Entry 5D7A (X-ray diffraction, 2.90 A resolution); this record covers chain A.

[Chain A]
Name: TRAF2 and NCK-interacting protein kinase
Source organism: Homo sapiens
Notes: EC 2.7.11.1
Reference sequence: Q9UKE5 (TNIK_HUMAN); residue numbers follow UniProt; this construct covers 11-314
Amino-acid sequence (308 residues; row label = number of the first residue in the row):
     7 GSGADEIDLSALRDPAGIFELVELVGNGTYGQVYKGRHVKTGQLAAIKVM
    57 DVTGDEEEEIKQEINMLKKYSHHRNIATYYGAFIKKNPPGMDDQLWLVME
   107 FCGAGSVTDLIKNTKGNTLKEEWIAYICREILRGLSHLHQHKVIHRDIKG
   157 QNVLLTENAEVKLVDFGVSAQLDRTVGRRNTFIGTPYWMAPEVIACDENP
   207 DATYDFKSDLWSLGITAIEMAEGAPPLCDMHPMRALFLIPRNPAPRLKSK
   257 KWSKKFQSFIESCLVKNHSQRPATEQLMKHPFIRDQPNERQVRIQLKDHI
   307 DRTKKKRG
Disordered / not traced: 7-10, 175-185, 311-314
Construct notes: expression tag (7-10)
Ligand contacts: 58C (cis-4-{[2-(1H-benzimidazol-5-ylamino)quinazolin-8-yl]oxy}cyclohexanol): V31, G32, N33, V39, A52, M105, E106, F107, C108, G111, S112, D115, Q157, N158, L160, V170, D171
Reported in the primary citation:
  - binding site for 58C: C108, Q157
  - conformationally variable residues (helix shift): K54, E69, L73, F172

[Summary]
Ligands of chain A: compound 58C. The paper reports a binding site for 58C at C108 and Q157; conformational
variability at K54, E69 and L73 among others.
Chain A is TRAF2 and NCK-interacting protein kinase (Homo sapiens); the structure, Crystal structure of the
kinase domain of TRAF2 and NCK-interacting protein kinase with NCB-0846, was determined by X-ray diffraction,
deposited together with 5AX9 and 5CWZ.
